PDB entry 7MXI | X-ray diffraction, 2.80 A resolution | chains A and B of the 6 polymer chains in the assembly

# Chain A (and B)
Name: IgE Fc
From: Homo sapiens
Notes: fragment: c3-4; chain B of this document is another copy of the same molecule, construct and numbering; everything in this record applies to it too
UniProtKB: P01854 (IGHE_HUMAN); residues 328-545 here correspond to UniProt positions 209-426 (UniProt number = residue number - 119)
Chain sequence (247 residues; numbered 299 to 545; the number before each row is that of its first residue):
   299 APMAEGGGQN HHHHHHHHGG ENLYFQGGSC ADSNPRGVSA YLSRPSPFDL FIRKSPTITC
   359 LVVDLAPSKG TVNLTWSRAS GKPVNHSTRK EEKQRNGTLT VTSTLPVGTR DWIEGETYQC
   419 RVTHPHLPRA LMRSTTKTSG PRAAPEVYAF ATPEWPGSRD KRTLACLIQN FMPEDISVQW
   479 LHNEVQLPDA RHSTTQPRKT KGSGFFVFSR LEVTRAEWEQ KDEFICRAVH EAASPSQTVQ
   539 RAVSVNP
Not modelled in the structure: 299-334
Sequence notes: expression tag (299-327)
Swiss-Prot annotation at these positions:
  - glycosylation (N-linked (GlcNAc...) asparagine): Asn371, Asn383, Asn394
Disulfide bonds: Cys358-Cys418, Cys464-Cys524
Covalent attachments: glycan linked to Asn394

# Interface between chain A and chain B
Pairs across the interface - 33 pairs, chain A then chain B:
  Tyr446(A) - Thr450(B)
  Tyr446(A) - Pro451(B)
  Tyr446(A) - Trp453(B)
  Phe448(A) - Phe448(B)  hydrophobic
  Phe448(A) - Ala449(B)
  Ala449(A) - Phe448(B)
  Thr450(A) - Tyr446(B)
  Thr450(A) - Phe448(B)
  Pro451(A) - Tyr446(B)
  Trp453(A) - Glu444(B)
  Trp453(A) - Tyr446(B)
  Thr461(A) - Leu465(B)
  Thr461(A) - Gln467(B)  hydrogen bond
  Ala463(A) - Phe506(B)  hydrophobic
  Leu465(A) - Thr461(B)
  Gln467(A) - Thr461(B)  hydrogen bond
  Gln467(A) - Arg508(B)  hydrogen bond
  Asn468(A) - Arg508(B)  hydrogen bond
  Ser491(A) - Phe504(B)
  Thr493(A) - Thr493(B)
  Gln494(A) - Arg496(B)
  Thr498(A) - Arg508(B)
  Lys499(A) - Ala488(B)
  Lys499(A) - Ser491(B)
  Phe504(A) - Ser491(B)
  Phe504(A) - Arg508(B)
  Phe506(A) - Ala463(B)  hydrophobic
  Phe506(A) - Phe506(B)  hydrophobic
  Phe506(A) - Arg508(B)
  Arg508(A) - Gln467(B)  hydrogen bond
  Arg508(A) - Asn468(B)
  Arg508(A) - Thr498(B)
  Arg508(A) - Phe504(B)
Also at the interface, not in a pair above, chain A (25 interface residues in all): Glu444, Thr492, Lys497, Gly500, Ser507, Arg539
Also at the interface, not in a pair above, chain B (22 interface residues in all): Ser507, Glu510

# Overview
25 residues of chain A and 22 residues of chain B are in contact, with 5 hydrogen bonds. Polar contacts
include Thr461(A)-Gln467(B), Gln467(A)-Arg508(B) and Asn468(A)-Arg508(B).
Both chains are IgE Fc (Homo sapiens). Entry 7MXI (IgE-Fc in complex with DARPins E2_79 and E3_53) was
determined by X-ray diffraction.
